PDB entry 9FGB | electron microscopy, 3.80 A resolution | chains A and E of the 6 polymer chains in the assembly

[Chain A]
Protein: Gamma-aminobutyric acid receptor subunit alpha-1
Source organism: Homo sapiens
UniProtKB: P14867 (GBRA1_HUMAN); residues 1-429 here correspond to UniProt positions 28-456 (UniProt number = residue number + 27)
Chain sequence (464 residues; each row starts with the number of its first residue; numbers below 1 keep their minus sign (Met-34 is residue -34)):
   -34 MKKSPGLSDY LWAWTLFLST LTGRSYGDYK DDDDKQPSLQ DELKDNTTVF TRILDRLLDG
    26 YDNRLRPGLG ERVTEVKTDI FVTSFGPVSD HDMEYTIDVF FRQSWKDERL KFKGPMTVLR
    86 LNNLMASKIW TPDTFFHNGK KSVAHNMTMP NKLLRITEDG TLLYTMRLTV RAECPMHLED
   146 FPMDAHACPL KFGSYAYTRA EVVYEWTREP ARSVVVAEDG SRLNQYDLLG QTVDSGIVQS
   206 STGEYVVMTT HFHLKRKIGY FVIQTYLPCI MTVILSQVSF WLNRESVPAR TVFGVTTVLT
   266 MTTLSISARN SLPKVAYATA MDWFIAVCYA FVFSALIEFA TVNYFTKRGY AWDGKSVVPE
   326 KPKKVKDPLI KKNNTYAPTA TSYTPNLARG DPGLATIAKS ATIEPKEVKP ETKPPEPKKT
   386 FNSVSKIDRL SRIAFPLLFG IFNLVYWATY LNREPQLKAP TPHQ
Not modelled in the structure: -34 to 11, 322-383, 419-429
Disulfide bonds: Cys139-Cys153
Covalent attachments: glycan linked to Asn111
Sequence notes: initiating methionine (-34); expression tag (-33 to 0)
Small-molecule neighbours: Mb38 (PIO; [(2R)-2-octanoyloxy-3-[oxidanyl-[(1R,2R,3S,4R,5R,6S)-2,3,6-tris(oxidanyl)-4,5-diphosphonooxy-cyclohexyl]oxy-phosphoryl]oxy-propyl] octanoate): Arg249, Phe310, Lys312, Arg313, Phe386, Asn387, Ser388, Ser390, Lys391, Ile392
Curated features (UniProtKB/Swiss-Prot):
  - binding site (4-aminobutanoate): Arg67, Thr130
  - binding site (3alpha-hydroxy-5alpha-pregnan-11,20-dione): Trp246
  - glycosylation (N-linked (GlcNAc...) asparagine): Asn11, Asn111

[Chain E]
Protein: Gamma-aminobutyric acid receptor subunit beta-3
Source organism: Homo sapiens
UniProtKB: P28472 (GBRB3_HUMAN), isoform P28472-2; residues -24 to 448 here correspond to UniProt positions 1-473 (UniProt number = residue number + 25)
Chain sequence (473 residues; row label = number of the first residue in the row; numbers below 1 keep their minus sign (Met-24 is residue -24)):
   -24 MCSGLLELLL PIWLSWTLGT RGSEPRSVND PGNMSFVKET VDKLLKGYDI RLRPDFGGPP
    36 VCVGMNIDIA SIDMVSEVNM DYTLTMYFQQ YWRDKRLAYS GIPLNLTLDN RVADQLWVPD
    96 TYFLNDKKSF VHGVTVKNRM IRLHPDGTVL YGLRITTTAA CMMDLRRYPL DEQNCTLEIE
   156 SYGYTTDDIE FYWRGGDKAV TGVERIELPQ FSIVEHRLVS RNVVFATGAY PRLSLSFRLK
   216 RNIGYFILQT YMPSILITIL SWVSFWINYD ASAARVALGI TTVLTMTTIN THLRETLPKI
   276 PYVKAIDMYL MGCFVFVFLA LLEYAFVNYI FFGRGPQRQK KLAEKTAKAK NDRSKSESNR
   336 VDAHGNILLT SLEVHNEMNE VSGGIGDTRN SAISFDNSGI QYRKQSMPRE GHGRFLGDRS
   396 LPHKKTHLRR RSSQLKIKIP DLTDVNAIDR WSRIVFPFTF SLFNLVYWLY YVN
Not modelled in the structure: -24 to 7, 309-419, 448
Disulfide bonds: Cys136-Cys150
Covalent attachments: N-acetylglucosamine (NAG) linked to Asn80; glycan linked to Asn149
Curated features (UniProtKB/Swiss-Prot):
  - binding site (benzamidine): Asp95 to Tyr97, Glu155 to Tyr157, Phe200
  - binding site (4-aminobutanoate): Tyr97, Glu155, Tyr157, Thr202
  - binding site (histamine): Tyr97, Ser156, Tyr157, Thr202
  - glycosylation (N-linked (GlcNAc...) asparagine): Asn8, Asn80, Asn149

[How chain A and chain E interact]
Residue-residue contacts (77):
  Gly25(A) - Lys13(E)
  Asp27(A) - Lys13(E)
  Asn28(A) - Arg86(E)
  Arg29(A) - Val16(E)
  Arg29(A) - Asp17(E)  salt bridge
  Arg29(A) - Leu20(E)
  Arg29(A) - Asp84(E)
  Leu30(A) - Lys13(E)
  Arg31(A) - Met9(E)
  Glu36(A) - Met9(E)
  Arg74(A) - Met9(E)
  Ser92(A) - Arg86(E)  hydrogen bond (backbone-side chain)
  Asp98(A) - Val111(E)
  Thr99(A) - Val109(E)
  Thr99(A) - Thr110(E)  hydrogen bond (backbone-side chain)
  Phe100(A) - Tyr62(E)
  Phe100(A) - Val109(E)
  Phe100(A) - Asn113(E)
  Phe100(A) - Arg129(E)
  Phe101(A) - Arg129(E)  hydrogen bond (backbone-side chain)
  His102(A) - Tyr62(E)
  His102(A) - Arg129(E)  hydrogen bond (backbone-side chain)
  Gly104(A) - Arg129(E)  hydrogen bond (backbone-side chain)
  Lys105(A) - Asp48(E)  salt bridge
  Lys105(A) - His107(E)  hydrogen bond (backbone-side chain)
  Lys106(A) - Phe105(E)
  Ser107(A) - Val109(E)
  Met131(A) - Thr110(E)
  Leu133(A) - Thr110(E)
  Glu138(A) - Ser46(E)  hydrogen bond
  Tyr160(A) - Tyr62(E)  hydrophobic
  Tyr160(A) - Asn113(E)
  Tyr160(A) - Arg114(E)
  Tyr160(A) - Met115(E)  hydrophobic
  Tyr160(A) - Gly127(E)
  Tyr160(A) - Leu128(E)
  Tyr160(A) - Arg129(E)  hydrogen bond (side chain-backbone)
  Ala161(A) - Thr82(E)
  Ala161(A) - Met115(E)  hydrophobic
  Ala161(A) - Arg117(E)
  Tyr162(A) - Thr82(E)
  Thr163(A) - Arg117(E)
  Thr207(A) - Arg117(E)  hydrogen bond (backbone-side chain)
  Thr207(A) - Leu125(E)
  Tyr210(A) - Arg117(E)  hydrogen bond
  Thr256(A) - Ala249(E)
  Thr256(A) - Leu253(E)
  Val257(A) - Ala252(E)  hydrophobic
  Val260(A) - Leu253(E)  hydrophobic
  Val260(A) - Thr256(E)
  Val263(A) - Ile232(E)  hydrophobic
  Val263(A) - Leu235(E)  hydrophobic
  Leu264(A) - Leu259(E)  hydrophobic
  Leu264(A) - Thr260(E)
  Thr267(A) - Thr260(E)
  Thr267(A) - Ile264(E)
  Ile271(A) - His267(E)
  Arg274(A) - Tyr220(E)
  Asn275(A) - Thr271(E)  hydrogen bond
  Lys279(A) - Pro184(E)
  Lys279(A) - Gln185(E)  hydrogen bond (backbone-side chain)
  Val280(A) - Gln185(E)
  Val280(A) - Tyr220(E)
  Ala281(A) - Pro184(E)
  Ala281(A) - Gln185(E)
  Ala281(A) - Asn217(E)
  Ala281(A) - Gly219(E)
  Ala281(A) - Tyr220(E)  hydrogen bond (backbone-backbone)
  Ala283(A) - Leu223(E)  hydrophobic
  Asp287(A) - Gln224(E)
  Tyr294(A) - Leu231(E)  hydrophobic
  Tyr294(A) - Ile232(E)
  Phe298(A) - Leu231(E)
  Phe298(A) - Leu235(E)  hydrophobic
  Leu301(A) - Leu235(E)  hydrophobic
  Ala305(A) - Val238(E)  hydrophobic
  Tyr309(A) - Trp241(E)
Interface residues without a listed pair, chain A (66 interface residues in all): Pro32, Gly33, Leu34, Gly35, Asp57, Met58, Trp95, Pro97, Asn103, Val108, Ala109, Glu166, Ser206, Val252, Pro253, Ser270, Tyr282, Trp288, Ile302, Asn308
Interface residues without a listed pair, chain E (62 interface residues in all): Asn8, Val12, Asn41, Met49, Gln64, Tyr66, Leu79, Asn80, Leu83, Val87, Gln90, Pro228, Ile234, Ile242, Ala248, Thr263, Arg428

[Summary]
The interface between chain A and chain E involves 66 residues on one side and 62 on the other; the contacts
include 13 hydrogen bonds and 2 salt bridges. Polar contacts include Arg29(A)-Asp17(E), Lys105(A)-Asp48(E) and
Ser92(A)-Arg86(E). Ligands of chain A: Mb38.
Here chain A is Gamma-aminobutyric acid receptor subunit alpha-1 and chain E is Gamma-aminobutyric acid
receptor subunit beta-3, both from Homo sapiens. Entry 9FGB (Cryo-EM structure of the full-length
alpha1beta3gamma2 GABA(A) receptor in SMALPs bound to one PIP2 molecule at ...) was determined by electron
microscopy.
